Entry 4QWL (X-ray diffraction, 2.60 A resolution); this record covers chains B and C of the 28 polymer chains in the assembly.

# Chain B
Protein: Proteasome subunit alpha type-3
From: Saccharomyces cerevisiae
Reference sequence: P23638 (PSA3_YEAST); residues 0-257 here correspond to UniProt positions 1-258 (UniProt number = residue number + 1)
Sequence (258 residues; numbered 0 to 257; the number before each row is that of its first residue; numbering starts at 0):
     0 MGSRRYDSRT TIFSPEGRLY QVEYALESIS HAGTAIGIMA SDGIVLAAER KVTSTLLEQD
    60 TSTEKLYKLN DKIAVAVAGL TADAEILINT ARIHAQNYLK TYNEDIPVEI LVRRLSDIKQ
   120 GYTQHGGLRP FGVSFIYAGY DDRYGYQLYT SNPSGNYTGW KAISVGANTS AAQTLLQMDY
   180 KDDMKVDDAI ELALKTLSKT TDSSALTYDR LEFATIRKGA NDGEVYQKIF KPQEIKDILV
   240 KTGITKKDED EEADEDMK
Unresolved in the structure: 0, 245-257
UniProt features mapped onto this chain:
  - cross-link (Glycyl lysine isopeptide (Lys-Gly)): Lys99 (interchain with G-Cter in ubiquitin), Lys198 (interchain with G-Cter in ubiquitin), Lys230 (interchain with G-Cter in ubiquitin)

# Chain C
Protein: Proteasome subunit alpha type-4
From: Saccharomyces cerevisiae
Reference sequence: P40303 (PSA4_YEAST); residues -1 to 252 here correspond to UniProt positions 1-254 (UniProt number = residue number + 2)
Sequence (254 residues; numbered -1 to 252; the number before each row is that of its first residue; numbers below 1 keep their minus sign (Met-1 is residue -1)):
    -1 MSGYDRALSI FSPDGHIFQV EYALEAVKRG TCAVGVKGKN CVVLGCERRS TLKLQDTRIT
    59 PSKVSKIDSH VVLSFSGLNA DSRILIEKAR VEAQSHRLTL EDPVTVEYLT RYVAGVQQRY
   119 TQSGGVRPFG VSTLIAGFDP RDDEPKLYQT EPSGIYSSWS AQTIGRNSKT VREFLEKNYD
   179 RKEPPATVEE CVKLTVRSLL EVVQTGAKNI EITVVKPDSD IVALSSEEIN QYVTQIEQEK
   239 QEQQEQDKKK KSNH
Unresolved in the structure: -1 to 0, 241-252
UniProt features mapped onto this chain:
  - modified residue: Thr58 (Phosphothreonine)

# Interface between chain B and chain C
Contacting residue pairs - 71 pairs, chain B then chain C:
  Arg3(B) with Arg4(C)
  Asp6(B) with Tyr2(C), hydrogen bond; Arg4(C), salt bridge
  Arg8(B) with Arg4(C)
  Thr10(B) with Leu6(C); Arg125(C)
  Ile11(B) with Leu6(C), hydrophobic; Gln17(C)
  Phe12(B) with Gln17(C), hydrogen bond (backbone-side chain); Tyr20(C), hydrophobic; Ala21(C), hydrophobic; Leu76(C), hydrophobic; Arg125(C); Pro126(C); Gly128(C)
  Ser13(B) with Tyr20(C)
  Pro14(B) with Tyr20(C), hydrophobic; Glu23(C)
  Glu15(B) with Glu23(C); Arg27(C), hydrogen bond (backbone-side chain)
  Gly16(B) with Tyr20(C); Glu23(C); Ala24(C); Arg27(C)
  Arg17(B) with Arg27(C)
  Leu18(B) with Arg125(C)
  Met38(B) with Asp54(C)
  Arg112(B) with Arg81(C)
  Ser115(B) with Arg81(C), hydrogen bond (backbone-side chain)
  Asp116(B) with Arg81(C), salt bridge
  Gln119(B) with Ala78(C); Asp79(C); Ile82(C)
  Thr122(B) with Arg125(C), hydrogen bond (backbone-side chain)
  Gln123(B) with Tyr118(C); Gly123(C); Val124(C); Arg125(C), hydrogen bond (backbone-backbone); Phe127(C)
  His124(B) with Gly123(C); Val124(C)
  Gly125(B) with Tyr2(C); Gly123(C)
  Gly126(B) with Tyr2(C)
  Tyr143(B) with Arg56(C), hydrogen bond (backbone-side chain); Ile57(C), hydrophobic
  Tyr145(B) with Arg56(C), hydrogen bond (backbone-side chain)
  Gln146(B) with Ile57(C)
  Leu147(B) with Ile57(C)
  Tyr148(B) with Ile57(C)
  Ser153(B) with Ala78(C)
  Gly154(B) with Ala78(C); Arg81(C), hydrogen bond (backbone-side chain)
  Asn155(B) with Asn77(C); Ala78(C)
  Tyr156(B) with Pro59(C), hydrophobic; Arg81(C)
  Gly158(B) with Gln53(C); Asp54(C), hydrogen bond (backbone-backbone); Ile57(C); Thr58(C), hydrogen bond (backbone-side chain)
  Trp159(B) with Lys51(C); Leu52(C); Gln53(C); Asp54(C)
  Lys160(B) with Leu52(C), hydrogen bond (backbone-backbone); Gln53(C)
  Ala161(B) with Leu52(C)
  Leu175(B) with Leu52(C)
  Gln176(B) with Lys51(C); Leu52(C)
Also at the interface, not in a pair above, chain B (41 interface residues in all): Glu108, Thr157, Gln172, Tyr179
Also at the interface, not in a pair above, chain C (31 interface residues in all): Leu50

# Summary
Chain B and chain C form an interface of 41 and 31 residues respectively, with 12 hydrogen bonds and 2 salt
bridges. Polar contacts include Asp6(B)-Arg4(C), Asp116(B)-Arg81(C) and Asp6(B)-Tyr2(C).
Here chain B is Proteasome subunit alpha type-3 and chain C is Proteasome subunit alpha type-4, both from
Saccharomyces cerevisiae. Entry 4QWL (yCP beta5-A50V mutant in complex with carfilzomib) was determined by
X-ray diffraction, deposited together with 4QUX, 4QUY, 4QV0, 4QV1, 4QV3, 4QV4 and 42 further entries.
